6A9U - chains A and B; structure by X-ray diffraction, 2.40 A resolution.

[Chain A]
Name: Intermediate cleaving peptidase 55
Source organism: Saccharomyces cerevisiae S288c
Notes: EC 3.4.11.26
Reference sequence: P40051 (ICP55_YEAST); numbering as in UniProt (aligned over 58-511)
Amino-acid sequence (455 residues; each row starts with the number of its first residue):
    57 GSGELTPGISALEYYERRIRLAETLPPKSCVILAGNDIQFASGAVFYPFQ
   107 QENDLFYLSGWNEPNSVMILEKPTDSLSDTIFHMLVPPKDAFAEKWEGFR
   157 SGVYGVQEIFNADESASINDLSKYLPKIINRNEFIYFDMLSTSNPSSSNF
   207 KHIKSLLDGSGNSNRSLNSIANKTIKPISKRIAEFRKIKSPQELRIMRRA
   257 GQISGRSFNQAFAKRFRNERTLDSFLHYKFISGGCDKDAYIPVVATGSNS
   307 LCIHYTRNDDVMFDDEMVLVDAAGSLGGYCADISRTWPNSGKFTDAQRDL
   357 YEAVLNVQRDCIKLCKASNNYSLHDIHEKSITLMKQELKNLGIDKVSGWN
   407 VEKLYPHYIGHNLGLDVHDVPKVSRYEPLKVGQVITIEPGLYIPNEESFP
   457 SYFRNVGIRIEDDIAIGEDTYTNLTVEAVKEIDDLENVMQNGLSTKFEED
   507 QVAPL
Not modelled in the structure: 57-58, 96-102, 145-154, 197-201, 215-227, 499-511
Construct notes: expression tag (57); engineered mutation E189 (Asp in P40051)
Metal / ion sites: Mn2+ site 1: D327, D338, E467 (shared with 01B_1(B) of chain B); Mn2+ site 2: D338, H417, E444, E467 (shared with 01B_1(B) of chain B)

[Chain B]
Name: apstatin
Amino-acid sequence (5 residues; each row starts with the number of its first residue):
     1 XPPAX
Modified positions: 01B ((2S,3R)-3-amino-2-hydroxy-4-phenylbutanoic acid) at position 1; NH2 (amino group) at position 5
Metal / ion sites: Mn2+ site 1: 01B_1 (shared with D327(A), D338(A), E467(A) of chain A)

[Chain A / chain B interface]
Pairs across the interface - 14 pairs, chain A then chain B:
  Y296(A) - 01B_1(B)
  I297(A) - 01B_1(B)
  D327(A) - 01B_1(B)  hydrogen bond (side chain-backbone)
  D338(A) - 01B_1(B)  hydrogen bond (side chain-backbone)
  H413(A) - A4(B)
  H413(A) - NH2_5(B)
  Y414(A) - NH2_5(B)
  G416(A) - P3(B)
  H417(A) - 01B_1(B)  hydrogen bond (side chain-backbone)
  H417(A) - P3(B)
  H424(A) - 01B_1(B)  hydrogen bond (side chain-backbone)
  E444(A) - 01B_1(B)
  E444(A) - P2(B)
  E467(A) - 01B_1(B)
Other interface residues (no listed pair), chain A (17 interface residues in all): V299, I309, H310, P412, R431, R465

[Summary]
17 residues of chain A and 5 residues of chain B are in contact, with 4 hydrogen bonds. Polar contacts include
D327(A)-01B_1(B), D338(A)-01B_1(B) and H417(A)-01B_1(B). The Mn2+ site 1 is built by D327(A), D338(A), E467(A)
and 01B_1(B).
Chain A is Intermediate cleaving peptidase 55 (Saccharomyces cerevisiae S288c) and chain B is apstatin; the
structure, Crystal strcture of Icp55 from Saccharomyces cerevisiae bound to apstatin inhibitor, was determined
by X-ray diffraction (same publication as 6A9T and 6A9V).
